Entry 9EOH (electron microscopy, 2.80 A resolution); this record covers chains A and B of the 6 polymer chains in the assembly.

# Chain A (and B)
Molecule: Isoform Tau-F of Microtubule-associated protein tau
Organism: Homo sapiens
Notes: chain B of this document is another copy of the same molecule, construct and numbering; everything in this record applies to it too
UniProt: P10636 (TAU_HUMAN), isoform P10636-8; residue numbers follow UniProt; this construct covers 1-441
Chain sequence (441 residues; numbered 1 to 441; the number before each row is that of its first residue):
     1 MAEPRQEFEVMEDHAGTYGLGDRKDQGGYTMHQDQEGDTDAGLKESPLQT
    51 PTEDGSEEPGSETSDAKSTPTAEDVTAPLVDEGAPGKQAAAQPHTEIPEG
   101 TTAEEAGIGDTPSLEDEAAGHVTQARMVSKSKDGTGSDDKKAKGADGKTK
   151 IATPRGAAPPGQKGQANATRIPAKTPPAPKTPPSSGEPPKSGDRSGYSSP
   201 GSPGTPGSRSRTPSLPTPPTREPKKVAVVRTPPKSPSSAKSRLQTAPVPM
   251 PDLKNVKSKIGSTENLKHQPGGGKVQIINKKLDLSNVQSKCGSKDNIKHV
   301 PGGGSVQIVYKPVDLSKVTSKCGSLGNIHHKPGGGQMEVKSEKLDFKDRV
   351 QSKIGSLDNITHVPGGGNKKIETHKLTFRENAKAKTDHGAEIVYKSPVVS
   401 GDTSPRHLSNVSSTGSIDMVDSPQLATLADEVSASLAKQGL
Disordered / not traced: 1-305, 380-441
Differences from the reference sequence: variant Met337 (Val in P10636)
Swiss-Prot annotation at these positions:
  - site (Not glycated): Lys24, Lys44, Lys67
  - modified residue: Ala2 (N-acetylalanine), Tyr18 (Phosphotyrosine), Tyr29 (Phosphotyrosine), Ser46 (Phosphoserine), Ser61 (Phosphoserine), Thr69 (Phosphothreonine), Thr71 (Phosphothreonine), Thr111 (Phosphothreonine), Ser214 (Phosphoserine)
  - glycosylation (N-linked (Glc) (glycation) lysine): Lys87, Lys383
  - cross-link: Lys44 (Glycyl lysine isopeptide (Lys-Gly) (interchain with G-Cter in ubiquitin))
  - natural variant: Arg5 (R5H: In FTD1; R5L: In PSNP1)

# Interface between chain A and chain B
Contacting residue pairs (178):
  Val306(A) with Val306(B)
  Gln307(A) with Val306(B), hydrogen bond (backbone-backbone); Gln307(B); Ile308(B), hydrogen bond (backbone-backbone)
  Ile308(A) with Ile308(B); Leu376(B), hydrophobic; Phe378(B), hydrophobic
  Val309(A) with Ile308(B), hydrogen bond (backbone-backbone); Val309(B); Tyr310(B), hydrogen bond (backbone-backbone)
  Tyr310(A) with Tyr310(B), hydrophobic; His374(B)
  Lys311(A) with Tyr310(B), hydrogen bond (backbone-backbone); Lys311(B); Pro312(B)
  Pro312(A) with Tyr310(B); Pro312(B), hydrophobic
  Val313(A) with Pro312(B), hydrogen bond (backbone-backbone); Val313(B); Asp314(B), hydrogen bond (backbone-backbone)
  Asp314(A) with Asp314(B)
  Leu315(A) with Asp314(B), hydrogen bond (backbone-backbone)
  Ser316(A) with Asp314(B); Ser316(B); Lys370(B)
  Lys317(A) with Ser316(B), hydrogen bond (backbone-backbone); Lys317(B); Val318(B), hydrogen bond (backbone-backbone)
  Val318(A) with Val318(B); Asn368(B); Lys370(B)
  Thr319(A) with Val318(B), hydrogen bond (backbone-backbone); Thr319(B); Ser320(B), hydrogen bond (backbone-backbone); Asn368(B), hydrogen bond (backbone-side chain)
  Ser320(A) with Ser320(B); Gly366(B); Asn368(B), hydrogen bond
  Lys321(A) with Ser320(B), hydrogen bond (backbone-backbone); Lys321(B); Cys322(B), hydrogen bond (backbone-backbone)
  Cys322(A) with Cys322(B); Gly323(B); Leu325(B), hydrophobic; Gly365(B)
  Gly323(A) with Cys322(B), hydrogen bond (backbone-backbone); Gly323(B), hydrogen bond (backbone-backbone)
  Ser324(A) with Gly323(B); Ser324(B); Leu325(B), hydrogen bond (backbone-backbone)
  Leu325(A) with Leu325(B); Val363(B), hydrophobic; Gly365(B)
  Gly326(A) with Leu325(B), hydrogen bond (backbone-backbone); Gly326(B); Asn327(B), hydrogen bond (backbone-backbone)
  Asn327(A) with Asn327(B), hydrogen bond (backbone-backbone); Ile328(B), hydrogen bond (backbone-backbone)
  Ile328(A) with Ile328(B); Thr361(B); Val363(B), hydrophobic
  His329(A) with Ile328(B), hydrogen bond (backbone-backbone); His329(B); His330(B), hydrogen bond (backbone-backbone)
  His330(A) with His330(B); Asn359(B), hydrogen bond (side chain-backbone); Thr361(B)
  Lys331(A) with His330(B), hydrogen bond (backbone-backbone); Lys331(B)
  Pro332(A) with His330(B); Pro332(B); Asn359(B)
  Gly333(A) with Pro332(B), hydrogen bond (backbone-backbone); Gly334(B), hydrogen bond (backbone-backbone)
  Gly334(A) with Gly334(B)
  Gly335(A) with Gly335(B); Leu357(B)
  Gln336(A) with Gly335(B), hydrogen bond (backbone-backbone); Gln336(B); Met337(B), hydrogen bond (backbone-backbone); Leu357(B)
  Met337(A) with Met337(B), hydrophobic; Gly355(B); Ser356(B); Leu357(B), hydrophobic
  Glu338(A) with Met337(B), hydrogen bond (backbone-backbone); Glu338(B); Val339(B), hydrogen bond (backbone-backbone)
  Val339(A) with Val339(B)
  Lys340(A) with Val339(B), hydrogen bond (backbone-backbone); Lys340(B); Ser341(B), hydrogen bond (backbone-backbone)
  Ser341(A) with Ser341(B)
  Glu342(A) with Ser341(B), hydrogen bond (backbone-backbone); Glu342(B)
  Lys343(A) with Glu342(B), hydrogen bond (backbone-backbone); Lys343(B); Leu344(B), hydrogen bond (backbone-backbone)
  Leu344(A) with Leu344(B)
  Asp345(A) with Leu344(B), hydrogen bond (backbone-backbone); Asp345(B); Phe346(B), hydrogen bond (backbone-backbone)
  Phe346(A) with Leu344(B); Phe346(B), hydrophobic
  Lys347(A) with Phe346(B), hydrogen bond (backbone-backbone); Lys347(B)
  Asp348(A) with Lys347(B), hydrogen bond (backbone-backbone); Asp348(B); Arg349(B), hydrogen bond (backbone-backbone)
  Arg349(A) with Asp348(B), salt bridge; Arg349(B), hydrogen bond (backbone-backbone); Val350(B), hydrogen bond (backbone-backbone)
  Val350(A) with Phe346(B); Lys347(B); Val350(B)
  Gln351(A) with Val350(B), hydrogen bond (backbone-backbone); Gln351(B); Ser352(B), hydrogen bond (backbone-backbone)
  Ser352(A) with Ser352(B)
  Lys353(A) with Ser352(B), hydrogen bond (backbone-backbone); Lys353(B); Ile354(B), hydrogen bond (backbone-backbone)
  Ile354(A) with Ile354(B)
  Gly355(A) with Ile354(B), hydrogen bond (backbone-backbone); Gly355(B), hydrogen bond (backbone-backbone)
  Ser356(A) with Gly355(B), hydrogen bond (backbone-backbone); Ser356(B); Leu357(B), hydrogen bond (backbone-backbone); Asp358(B), hydrogen bond
  Leu357(A) with Leu357(B); Asp358(B)
  Asp358(A) with Leu357(B), hydrogen bond (backbone-backbone); Asp358(B), hydrogen bond (backbone-side chain); Asn359(B), hydrogen bond (backbone-backbone)
  Asn359(A) with Asn359(B), hydrogen bond
  Ile360(A) with Asn359(B), hydrogen bond (backbone-backbone); Ile360(B); Thr361(B), hydrogen bond (backbone-backbone)
  Thr361(A) with Thr361(B)
  His362(A) with Thr361(B), hydrogen bond (backbone-backbone); His362(B); Val363(B), hydrogen bond (backbone-backbone)
  Val363(A) with Val363(B)
  Pro364(A) with Val363(B); Pro364(B); Gly365(B), hydrogen bond (backbone-backbone)
  Gly365(A) with Gly365(B); Gly366(B)
  Gly366(A) with Pro364(B); Gly365(B); Gly366(B), hydrogen bond (backbone-backbone); Gly367(B), hydrogen bond (backbone-backbone)
  Gly367(A) with Gly367(B)
  Asn368(A) with Gly366(B); Gly367(B), hydrogen bond (side chain-backbone); Asn368(B), hydrogen bond (side chain-backbone)
  Lys369(A) with Asn368(B), hydrogen bond (backbone-backbone); Lys369(B); Lys370(B), hydrogen bond (backbone-backbone)
  Lys370(A) with Lys370(B)
  Ile371(A) with Lys370(B), hydrogen bond (backbone-backbone); Ile371(B); Glu372(B), hydrogen bond (backbone-backbone)
  Glu372(A) with Glu372(B)
  Thr373(A) with Glu372(B), hydrogen bond (backbone-backbone); Thr373(B); His374(B), hydrogen bond (backbone-backbone)
  His374(A) with His374(B)
  Lys375(A) with His374(B), hydrogen bond (backbone-backbone); Lys375(B); Leu376(B), hydrogen bond (backbone-backbone)
  Leu376(A) with Leu376(B)
  Thr377(A) with Leu376(B), hydrogen bond (backbone-backbone); Thr377(B); Phe378(B), hydrogen bond (backbone-backbone)
  Phe378(A) with Phe378(B), hydrophobic
  Arg379(A) with Phe378(B), hydrogen bond (backbone-backbone); Arg379(B)
Also at the interface, not in a pair above, chain B (74 interface residues in all): Leu315, Gly333

# Overview
The chain A/chain B interface involves 74 residues from each chain, with 78 hydrogen bonds and 1 salt bridge.
Polar contacts include Arg349(A)-Asp348(B), Thr319(A)-Asn368(B) and Ser320(A)-Asn368(B).
Chain A and chain B are both Isoform Tau-F of Microtubule-associated protein tau (Homo sapiens); the
structure, PHF type tau filament from in vitro V337M mutant, was determined by electron microscopy (same
publication as 9EO7, 9EO9, 9EOE and 9EOG).
